7XXB - chains A and B; structure by electron microscopy, 2.93 A resolution.

== Chain A (and B) ==
Molecule: Auxin efflux carrier component 3
Organism: Arabidopsis thaliana
Notes: chain B of this document is another copy of the same molecule, construct and numbering; everything in this record applies to it too
Reference sequence: Q9S7Z8 (PIN3_ARATH); numbering as in UniProt (aligned over 1-640)
Chain sequence (680 residues; numbered -39 to 640; the number before each row is that of its first residue; numbers below 1 keep their minus sign (Asp-39 is residue -39)):
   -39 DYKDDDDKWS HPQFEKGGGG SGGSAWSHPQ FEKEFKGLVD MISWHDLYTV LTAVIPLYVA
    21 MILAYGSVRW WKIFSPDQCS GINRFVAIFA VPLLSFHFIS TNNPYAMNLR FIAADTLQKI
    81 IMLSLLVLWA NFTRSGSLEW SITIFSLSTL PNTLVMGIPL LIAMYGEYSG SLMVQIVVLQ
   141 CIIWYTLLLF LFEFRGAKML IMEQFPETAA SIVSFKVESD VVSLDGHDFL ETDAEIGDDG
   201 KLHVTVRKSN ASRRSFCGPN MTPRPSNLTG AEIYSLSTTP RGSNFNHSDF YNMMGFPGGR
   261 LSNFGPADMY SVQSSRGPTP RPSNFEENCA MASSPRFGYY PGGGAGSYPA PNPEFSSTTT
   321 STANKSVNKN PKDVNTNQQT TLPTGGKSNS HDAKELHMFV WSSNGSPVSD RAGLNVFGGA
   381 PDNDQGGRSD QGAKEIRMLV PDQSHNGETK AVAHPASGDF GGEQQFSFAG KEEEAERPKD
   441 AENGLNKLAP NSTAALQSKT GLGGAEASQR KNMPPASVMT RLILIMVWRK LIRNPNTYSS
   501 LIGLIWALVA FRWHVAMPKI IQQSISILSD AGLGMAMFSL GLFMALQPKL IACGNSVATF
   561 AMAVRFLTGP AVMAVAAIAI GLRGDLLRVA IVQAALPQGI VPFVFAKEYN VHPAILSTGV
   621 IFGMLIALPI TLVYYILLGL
Not modelled in the structure: -39 to 2, 210-470
Sequence notes: expression tag (-39 to 0)
Small-molecule neighbours: 1H-indol-3-ylacetic acid (IAC): Val51, Ser55, Pro111, Asn112, Thr113, Leu114, Val137, Gln140, Cys141, Tyr145, Asn496, Gly599, Ile600, Val601, Pro602
Curated features (UniProtKB/Swiss-Prot):
  - binding site ((indol-3-yl)acetate): Val51, Asn112, Leu114, Tyr145, Ile600, Val601
  - modified residue: Ser226 (Phosphoserine), Ser243 (Phosphoserine), Ser283 (Phosphoserine), Thr322 (Phosphothreonine), Ser366 (Phosphoserine)
  - mutagenesis: Ile33 (I33R: Disturbed oligomerization leading to reduced auxin (IAA) transport activity; when associated with R-34; R-527 and R-528), Phe34 (F34R: Disturbed oligomerization leading to reduced auxin (IAA) transport activity; when associated with R-33; R-527 and R-528), Ile48 (I48R: Disturbed oligomerization leading to reduced auxin (IAA) transport activity; when associated with R-49; R-527 and R-528), Phe49 (F49R: Disturbed oligomerization leading to reduced auxin (IAA) transport activity; when associated with R-48; R-527 and R-528), Val51 (V51A: Reduced auxin (e.g. IAA) efflux carrier activity), Leu54 (L54F/W: Impaired auxin (e.g. IAA) efflux carrier activity), Asn112 (N112A: Reduced auxin (e.g. IAA) efflux carrier activity), Leu114 (L114A: Strongly reduced auxin (e.g. IAA) efflux carrier activity), Val137 (V137A: Strongly reduced auxin (e.g. IAA) efflux carrier activity), Gln140 (Q140A: Reduced auxin (e.g. IAA) efflux carrier activity. Strongly reduced auxin (e.g. IAA) efflux carrier activity; when associated with A-145), Tyr145 (Y145A: Strongly reduced auxin (e.g. IAA) efflux carrier activity. Strongly reduced auxin (e.g. IAA) efflux carrier activity; when associated with A-140), Ile527 (I527R: Disturbed oligomerization leading to reduced auxin (IAA) transport activity; when associated with R-33; R-34 and R-528 ...), 5 further mutagenesis entries in UniProt

== Interface between chain A and chain B ==
Residue-residue contacts (60; chain A residue first):
  Tyr8(A) - Ile520(B)
  Thr12(A) - Ile520(B)
  Thr12(A) - Gln523(B)
  Pro16(A) - Gln523(B)
  Pro16(A) - Ser524(B)
  Pro16(A) - Ile527(B)
  Leu17(A) - Ile527(B)
  Val19(A) - Ser524(B)
  Ala20(A) - Leu528(B)  hydrophobic
  Leu23(A) - Phe49(B)  hydrophobic
  Leu23(A) - Leu528(B)  hydrophobic
  Ser27(A) - Phe49(B)
  Ile33(A) - Arg44(B)  hydrogen bond (backbone-side chain)
  Ile33(A) - Ile48(B)  hydrophobic
  Ile33(A) - Phe49(B)  hydrophobic
  Phe34(A) - Gly41(B)
  Phe34(A) - Phe45(B)  hydrophobic
  Phe34(A) - Phe49(B)  hydrophobic
  Asp37(A) - Asp37(B)
  Asp37(A) - Gln38(B)  hydrogen bond (side chain-backbone)
  Gln38(A) - Asp37(B)
  Gln38(A) - Gly41(B)
  Gln38(A) - Arg44(B)
  Gly41(A) - Phe34(B)
  Gly41(A) - Gln38(B)
  Gly41(A) - Ile42(B)
  Ile42(A) - Phe45(B)  hydrophobic
  Arg44(A) - Ile33(B)  hydrogen bond (side chain-backbone)
  Arg44(A) - Gln38(B)
  Phe45(A) - Phe34(B)  hydrophobic
  Phe45(A) - Ile42(B)  hydrophobic
  Phe45(A) - Met535(B)  hydrophobic
  Phe45(A) - Phe538(B)  hydrophobic
  Ile48(A) - Ile33(B)  hydrophobic
  Phe49(A) - Leu23(B)  hydrophobic
  Phe49(A) - Ser27(B)
  Phe49(A) - Ile33(B)  hydrophobic
  Phe49(A) - Phe34(B)  hydrophobic
  Phe49(A) - Phe538(B)  hydrophobic
  Ile520(A) - Tyr8(B)
  Ile520(A) - Thr12(B)
  Gln523(A) - Thr12(B)
  Gln523(A) - Pro16(B)
  Ser524(A) - Pro16(B)
  Ser524(A) - Val19(B)
  Ile527(A) - Pro16(B)
  Ile527(A) - Leu17(B)
  Ile527(A) - Gly534(B)
  Leu528(A) - Ala20(B)  hydrophobic
  Leu528(A) - Leu23(B)  hydrophobic
  Leu528(A) - Gly534(B)
  Leu528(A) - Phe538(B)  hydrophobic
  Asp530(A) - Asp530(B)
  Ala531(A) - Ala531(B)  hydrophobic
  Gly534(A) - Ile527(B)
  Gly534(A) - Leu528(B)
  Met535(A) - Phe45(B)  hydrophobic
  Met535(A) - Met535(B)  hydrophobic
  Phe538(A) - Phe45(B)  hydrophobic
  Phe538(A) - Phe49(B)  hydrophobic
Other interface residues (no listed pair), chain A (33 interface residues in all): Leu11, Ile15, Ser40, Lys519, Leu533
Other interface residues (no listed pair), chain B (34 interface residues in all): Leu11, Ile15, Lys32, Ser40, Lys519, Leu533

== In short ==
33 residues of chain A and 34 residues of chain B are in contact, with 3 hydrogen bonds. Polar pairs include
Ile33(A)-Arg44(B) and Asp37(A)-Gln38(B). Chain A binds 1H-indol-3-ylacetic acid. UniProt lists 6
(indol-3-yl)acetate-binding residues and 17 mutagenesis sites on chain A.
Chain A and chain B are both Auxin efflux carrier component 3 (Arabidopsis thaliana); the structure, IAA bound
state of AtPIN3, was determined by electron microscopy together with 7WKS and 7WKW from the same study.
